Entry 8P5E (electron microscopy, 3.90 A resolution); this record covers chains 6 and A of the 15 polymer chains in the assembly.

== Chain 6 ==
Name: DNA replication licensing factor MCM6
Source organism: Saccharomyces cerevisiae
Notes: EC 3.6.4.12
UniProt: P53091 (MCM6_YEAST); numbering as in UniProt (aligned over 1-1017)
Amino-acid sequence (1017 residues; each row starts with the number of its first residue):
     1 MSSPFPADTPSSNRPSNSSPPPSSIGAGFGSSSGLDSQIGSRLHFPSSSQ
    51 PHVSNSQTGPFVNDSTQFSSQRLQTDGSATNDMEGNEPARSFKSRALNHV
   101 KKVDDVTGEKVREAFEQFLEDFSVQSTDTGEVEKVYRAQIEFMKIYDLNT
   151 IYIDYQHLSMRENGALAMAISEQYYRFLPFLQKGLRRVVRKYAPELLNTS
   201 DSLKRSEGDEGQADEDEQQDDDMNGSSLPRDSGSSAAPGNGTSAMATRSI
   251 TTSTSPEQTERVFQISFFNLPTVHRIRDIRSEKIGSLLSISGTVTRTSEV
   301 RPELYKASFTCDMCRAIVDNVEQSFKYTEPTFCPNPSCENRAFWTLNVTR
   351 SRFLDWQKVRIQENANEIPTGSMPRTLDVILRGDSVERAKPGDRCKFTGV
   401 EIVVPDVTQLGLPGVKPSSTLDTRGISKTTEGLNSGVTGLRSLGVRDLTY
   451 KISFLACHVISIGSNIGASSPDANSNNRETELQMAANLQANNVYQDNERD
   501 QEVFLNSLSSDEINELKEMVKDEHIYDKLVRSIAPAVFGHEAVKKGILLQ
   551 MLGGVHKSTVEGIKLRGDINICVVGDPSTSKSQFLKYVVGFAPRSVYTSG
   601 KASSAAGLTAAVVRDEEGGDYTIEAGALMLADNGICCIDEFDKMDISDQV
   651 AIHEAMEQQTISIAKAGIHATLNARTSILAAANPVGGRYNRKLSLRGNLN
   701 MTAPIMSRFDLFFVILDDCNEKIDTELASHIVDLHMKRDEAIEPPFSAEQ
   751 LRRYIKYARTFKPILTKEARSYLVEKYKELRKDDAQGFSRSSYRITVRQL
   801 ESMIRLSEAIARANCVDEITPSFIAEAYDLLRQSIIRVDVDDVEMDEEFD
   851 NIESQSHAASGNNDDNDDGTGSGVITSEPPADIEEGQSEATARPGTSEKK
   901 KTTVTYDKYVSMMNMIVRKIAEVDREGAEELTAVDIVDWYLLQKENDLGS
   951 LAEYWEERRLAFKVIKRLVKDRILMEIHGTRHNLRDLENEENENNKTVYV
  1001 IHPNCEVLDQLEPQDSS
Not modelled in the structure: 1-96, 199-259, 417-427, 464-499, 841-1017
Bound ions: Zn2+: Cys-311, Cys-338
Small-molecule neighbours:
  - ADP (adenosine-5'-diphosphate): Ala-536, Val-537, Phe-538, Pro-577, Ser-578, Thr-579, Ser-580, Lys-581, Ser-582, Gln-583, Asn-683, Leu-727, His-730
  - ATP (adenosine-5'-triphosphate): Leu-565, Glu-654, Glu-657, Arg-708, Val-797, Arg-798, Glu-801
Curated features (UniProtKB/Swiss-Prot):
  - motif: Ser-707 to Asp-710 (Arginine finger)
  - binding site (ATP): Gly-575 to Ser-582
  - modified residue: Ser-78 (Phosphoserine), Ser-249 (Phosphoserine), Ser-372 (Phosphoserine), Thr-766 (Phosphothreonine)
  - mutagenesis: Lys-581 (K581A: Loss of MCM2-7 complex helicase activity)
Reported in the primary citation:
  - binding site for the 19-nt DNA strand (chain A): Arg-614, Glu-616, Glu-617
  - conformationally variable residues (loop rearrangement): Glu-616 to Glu-617

== Chain A ==
Molecule: 19-nt DNA strand
Sequence (19 nucleotides; numbered 10 to 28; the number before each row is that of its first residue):
    10 AAAAAAAAAAAAAAAAAAA

== How chain 6 and chain A interact ==
Contacting residue pairs (8):
  Lys-416(6) with DA11(A), salt bridge to the phosphate
  Ser-604(6) with DA24(A), phosphate contact
  Ala-605(6) with DA24(A), phosphate contact
  Val-612(6) with DA23(A), phosphate contact
  Arg-614(6) with DA21(A), hydrogen bond to the base
  Glu-617(6) with DA18(A), base contact
  Lys-665(6) with DA23(A), phosphate contact
  Ala-666(6) with DA22(A), hydrogen bond to the phosphate
Interface residues without a listed pair, chain 6 (11 interface residues in all): Lys-601, Glu-616, Asp-645
Interface residues without a listed pair, chain A (9 interface residues in all): DA17, DA20, DA25

== Summary ==
The interface between chain 6 and chain A involves 11 residues on one side and 9 on the other; the contacts
include 2 hydrogen bonds and 1 salt bridge. Polar pairs include Arg-614(6)/DA21(A), Ala-666(6)/DA22(A) and
Lys-416(6)/DA11(A). The paper reports a binding site for the 19-nt DNA strand (chain A) at Arg-614(6),
Glu-616(6) and Glu-617(6); conformational variability at Glu-616(6).
Chain 6 is DNA replication licensing factor MCM6 (Saccharomyces cerevisiae) and chain A is a 19-nt DNA strand;
the structure, S. cerevisiae nexus-sCMGE after DNA replication initiation, was determined by electron
microscopy, deposited together with 8P62 and 8P63.
